Entry 9Q95 (electron microscopy, 6.80 A resolution (low resolution: residue-level contacts below are approximate; hydrogen-bond / salt-bridge calls are withheld)); this record covers chains 6 and 5 of the 14 polymer chains in the assembly.

== Chain 6 (and 5) ==
Molecule: Psp operon transcriptional activator
From: Escherichia coli K-12
Notes: chain 5 of this document is another copy of the same molecule, construct and numbering; everything in this record applies to it too
Reference sequence: P37344 (PSPF_ECOLI); residue numbers follow UniProt; this construct covers 1-275
Amino-acid sequence (275 residues; numbered 1 to 275; the number before each row is that of its first residue):
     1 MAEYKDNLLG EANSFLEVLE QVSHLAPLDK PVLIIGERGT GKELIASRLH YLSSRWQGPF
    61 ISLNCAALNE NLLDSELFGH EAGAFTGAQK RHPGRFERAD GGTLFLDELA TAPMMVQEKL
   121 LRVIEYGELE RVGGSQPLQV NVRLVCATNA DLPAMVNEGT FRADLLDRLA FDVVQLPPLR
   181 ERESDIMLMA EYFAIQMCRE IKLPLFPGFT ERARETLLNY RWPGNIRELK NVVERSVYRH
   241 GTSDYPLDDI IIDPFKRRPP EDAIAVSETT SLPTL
Disordered / not traced: 1-2, 259-275 (chain 5: 260-275)
Curated features (UniProtKB/Swiss-Prot):
  - binding site (ATP): Gly36 to Glu43, Ala99 to Glu108
Reported in the primary citation:
  - catalytic residues: Asn64, Asp107, Glu108, Arg162, Arg168 (citing earlier work)

== How chain 6 and chain 5 interact ==
Residue-residue contacts (9; chain 6 residue first):
  Ala82(6) - Gln89(5)
  Gly83(6) - Gly87(5)
  Gly83(6) - Gln89(5)
  Thr86(6) - Phe85(5)
  Thr86(6) - Thr86(5)
  Gly87(6) - Thr86(5)
  Gly87(6) - Gly87(5)
  Gly87(6) - Ala88(5)
  Ala88(6) - Gly87(5)
Also at the interface, not in a pair above, chain 6 (9 interface residues in all): Met115, Ala170, Phe171, Val173
Also at the interface, not in a pair above, chain 5 (10 interface residues in all): Ala66, Ala67, Leu68, Arg235, Pro254

== Summary ==
9 residues of chain 6 face 10 of chain 5 across their interface. UniProt lists 18 ATP-binding residues on
chain 6. From the paper: catalytic residues Asn64(6), Asp107(6) and Glu108(6) among others.
Chain 6 and chain 5 are both Psp operon transcriptional activator (Escherichia coli K-12); the structure,
CryoEM structure of bacterial transcription intermediate complex mediated by activator PspF containing nifH
promoter DNA containing ..., was determined by electron microscopy together with 9Q91, 9Q92, 9Q93, 9Q94, 9Q96,
9Q97 and 9Q98 from the same study.
